Entry 8P72 (electron microscopy, 1.90 A resolution); this record covers chains H and I of the 3 polymer chains in the assembly.

# Chain H
Molecule: CDK-activating kinase assembly factor MAT1
Organism: Homo sapiens
Reference sequence: P51948 (MAT1_HUMAN), isoform P51948-1; residue numbers follow UniProt; this construct covers 220-309
Sequence (93 residues; numbered 217 to 309; the number before each row is that of its first residue):
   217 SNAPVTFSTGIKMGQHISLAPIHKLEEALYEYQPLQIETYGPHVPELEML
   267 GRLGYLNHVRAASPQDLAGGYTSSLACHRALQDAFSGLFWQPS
Unresolved in the structure: 217-243, 309
Differences from the reference sequence: expression tag (217-219)

# Chain I
Molecule: Cyclin-H
Organism: Homo sapiens
Reference sequence: P51946 (CCNH_HUMAN); residues 1-323 here = UniProt positions 1-323
Sequence (324 residues; numbered 0 to 323; the number before each row is that of its first residue; numbering starts at 0):
     0 XMYHNSSQKRHWTFSSEEQLARLRADANRKFRCKAVANGKVLPNDPVFLE
    50 PHEEMTLCKYYEKRLLEFCSVFKPAMPRSVVGTACMYFKRFYLNNSVMEY
   100 HPRIIMLTCAFLACKVDEFNVSSPQFVGNLRESPLGQEKALEQILEYELL
   150 LIQQLNFHLIVHNPYRPFEGFLIDLKTRYPILENPEILRKTADDFLNRIA
   200 LTDAYLLYTPSQIALTAILSSASRAGITMESYLSESLMLKENRTCLSQLL
   250 DIMKSMRNLVKKYEPPRSEEVAVLKQKLERCHSAELALNVITKKRKGYED
   300 DDYVSKKSKHEEEEWTDDDLVESL
Unresolved in the structure: 39-43, 285-323
Modified residues: ACE (acetyl group) at position 0
Differences from the reference sequence: acetylation (0)
Curated features (UniProtKB/Swiss-Prot):
  - modified residue: S5 (Phosphoserine), S132 (Phosphoserine), S304 (Phosphoserine), T315 (Phosphothreonine), S322 (Phosphoserine)

# Interface between chain H and chain I
Contacting residue pairs (57; chain H residue first):
  I253(H) with H3(I); N4(I)
  E254(H) with H3(I)
  T255(H) with H3(I)
  Y256(H) with K8(I)
  P258(H) with L236(I), hydrophobic
  L269(H) with T176(I)
  G270(H) with T176(I)
  Y271(H) with I172(I), hydrophobic; D173(I); T176(I); R177(I), hydrogen bond
  H274(H) with I172(I); K175(I), hydrogen bond (side chain-backbone); T176(I), hydrogen bond
  V275(H) with I172(I), hydrophobic
  C293(H) with I172(I), hydrophobic
  R295(H) with R165(I)
  A296(H) with R165(I); G169(I); I172(I), hydrophobic
  L297(H) with G169(I); I172(I), hydrophobic
  Q298(H) with M1(I)
  D299(H) with M1(I); R165(I), salt bridge; P166(I)
  A300(H) with P166(I); G169(I); F170(I); S210(I)
  F301(H) with F170(I), hydrophobic; D173(I); R177(I); L236(I), hydrophobic
  S302(H) with Y2(I); H3(I), hydrogen bond; S210(I), hydrogen bond (backbone-side chain)
  G303(H) with T208(I), hydrogen bond (backbone-side chain); S210(I), hydrogen bond (backbone-side chain); Q211(I), hydrogen bond (backbone-side chain)
  L304(H) with F170(I), hydrophobic; S210(I), hydrogen bond (backbone-side chain); Q211(I), hydrogen bond (backbone-side chain); L214(I), hydrophobic
  F305(H) with L238(I), hydrophobic; C244(I), hydrophobic; Q247(I), hydrogen bond (backbone-side chain)
  W306(H) with Y2(I); K8(I); T208(I); Q211(I), hydrogen bond (backbone-side chain); Q247(I)
  Q307(H) with Q247(I); I251(I)
  P308(H) with T12(I); F13(I)
Also at the interface, not in a pair above, chain I (29 interface residues in all): ACE_0, S14, L206, Y231

# Overview
The interface between chain H and chain I involves 25 residues on one side and 29 on the other; the contacts
include 12 hydrogen bonds and 1 salt bridge. Polar pairs include D299(H)-R165(I), Y271(H)-R177(I) and
H274(H)-K175(I).
Chain H is CDK-activating kinase assembly factor MAT1 and chain I is Cyclin-H, both from Homo sapiens; the
structure, Cryo-EM structure of CAK in complex with inhibitor ICEC0768, was determined by electron microscopy
together with 8ORM, 8P6V, 8P6W, 8P6X, 8P6Y, 8P6Z and 11 further entries from the same study.
